PDB entry 6SM5 | X-ray diffraction, 2.75 A resolution | chains A and B

Chain A:
Name: Tyrosine-protein phosphatase non-receptor type 6
Organism: Homo sapiens
Notes: EC 3.1.3.48
Reference sequence: P29350 (PTN6_HUMAN), isoform P29350-4; residues 3-117 here correspond to UniProt positions 100-214 (UniProt number = residue number + 97)
Chain sequence (120 residues; each row starts with the number of its first residue):
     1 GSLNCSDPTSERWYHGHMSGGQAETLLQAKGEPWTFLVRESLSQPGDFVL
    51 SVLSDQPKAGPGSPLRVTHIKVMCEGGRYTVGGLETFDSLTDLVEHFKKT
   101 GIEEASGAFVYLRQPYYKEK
Disordered / not traced: 1-9, 82-83, 118-120
Construct notes: expression tag (1-2, 118-120)

Chain B:
Name: MbC (monobody targeting SHP1-C-SH2)
Organism: synthetic construct
Notes: antibody fragment or engineered binder
Chain sequence (93 residues; numbered 1 to 93; the number before each row is that of its first residue):
     1 GSVSSVPTKLEVVAATPTSLLISWDAPAVTVDYYVITYGETGYPGYQEFE
    51 VPGSKSTATISGLKPGVDYTITVYAGFTDQYYYGSPISINYRT
Disordered / not traced: 1-2

Chain A / chain B interface:
Pairs across the interface (31; chain A residue first):
  H17(A) - Y81(B)  hydrogen bond
  R39(A) - Y46(B)  hydrogen bond
  R39(A) - E48(B)  salt bridge
  E40(A) - Y81(B)  hydrogen bond
  E40(A) - Y82(B)
  S41(A) - Y82(B)
  L42(A) - Y82(B)
  L42(A) - Y83(B)  hydrogen bond (backbone-backbone)
  S43(A) - Y74(B)
  P45(A) - Y82(B)
  V49(A) - Y46(B)
  R66(A) - Q47(B)
  V67(A) - Q47(B)  hydrogen bond (backbone-side chain)
  T68(A) - Q47(B)  hydrogen bond
  H69(A) - P44(B)
  H69(A) - G45(B)
  H69(A) - Y46(B)  hydrogen bond (backbone-backbone)
  H69(A) - E48(B)
  I70(A) - P44(B)
  K71(A) - P44(B)  hydrogen bond (backbone-backbone)
  K71(A) - Y46(B)
  V81(A) - P44(B)  hydrophobic
  E103(A) - Y43(B)
  E103(A) - P44(B)
  E104(A) - Y43(B)
  E104(A) - P44(B)
  E104(A) - G45(B)  hydrogen bond (backbone-backbone)
  A105(A) - E40(B)
  A105(A) - Y43(B)
  S106(A) - E40(B)  hydrogen bond (backbone-side chain)
  S106(A) - Y43(B)  hydrogen bond
Other interface residues (no listed pair), chain A (23 interface residues in all): S19, G20, G46, I102
Other interface residues (no listed pair), chain B (13 interface residues in all): E50, G62

Summary:
Chain A and chain B form an interface of 23 and 13 residues respectively; the contacts include 11 hydrogen
bonds and 1 salt bridge. Polar contacts include R39(A)-E48(B), H17(A)-Y81(B) and R39(A)-Y46(B).
Here chain A is Tyrosine-protein phosphatase non-receptor type 6 (Homo sapiens) and chain B is MbC (monobody
targeting SHP1-C-SH2) (synthetic construct). Entry 6SM5 (MbC/SHP1-C-SH2 complex) was determined by X-ray
diffraction.
